PDB entry 6N32 | X-ray diffraction, 2.20 A resolution | chains L and M of the 4 polymer chains in the assembly

[Chain L (and M)]
Molecule: Fab 2G12 light chain
From: Homo sapiens
Notes: chain M of this document is another copy of the same molecule, construct and numbering; everything in this record applies to it too
UniProt: P0DOX7 (IGK_HUMAN); residues 109-213 carry their UniProt numbers (105 of 213 residues fall inside the UniProt entry; the rest is not from it)
Sequence (213 residues; row label = number of the first residue in the row):
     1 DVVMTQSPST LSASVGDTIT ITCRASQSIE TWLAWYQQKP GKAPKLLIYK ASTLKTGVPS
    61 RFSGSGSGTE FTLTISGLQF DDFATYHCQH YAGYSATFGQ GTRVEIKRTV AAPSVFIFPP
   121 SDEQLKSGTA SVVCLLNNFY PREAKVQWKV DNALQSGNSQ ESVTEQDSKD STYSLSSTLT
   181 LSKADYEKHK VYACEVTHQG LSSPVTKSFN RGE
Not modelled in the structure: 1 (chain M: fully traced)
Disulfides: Cys23-Cys88, Cys134-Cys194

[Interface between chain L and chain M]
Pairs across the interface - 4 pairs, chain L then chain M:
  Lys126(L) - Lys183(M)
  Ser127(L) - Gly128(M)
  Gly128(L) - Ser127(M)
  Lys183(L) - Lys126(M)
Interface residues without a listed pair, chain M (5 interface residues in all): Glu187

[In short]
Chain L and chain M form an interface of 4 and 5 residues respectively.
Both chains are Fab 2G12 light chain (Homo sapiens). Entry 6N32 (Anti-HIV-1 Fab 2G12 re-refinement) was
determined by X-ray diffraction (same publication as 6N2X and 6N35).
